4X67 - chains C and K of the 12 polymer chains in the assembly; structure by X-ray diffraction, 4.10 A resolution (low resolution: residue-level contacts below are approximate; hydrogen-bond / salt-bridge calls are withheld).

[Chain C]
Molecule: DNA-directed RNA polymerase II subunit RPB3
Source organism: Saccharomyces cerevisiae (strain ATCC 204508 / S288c)
Reference sequence: P16370 (RPB3_YEAST); residue numbers follow UniProt; this construct covers 1-318
Amino-acid sequence (318 residues; each row starts with the number of its first residue):
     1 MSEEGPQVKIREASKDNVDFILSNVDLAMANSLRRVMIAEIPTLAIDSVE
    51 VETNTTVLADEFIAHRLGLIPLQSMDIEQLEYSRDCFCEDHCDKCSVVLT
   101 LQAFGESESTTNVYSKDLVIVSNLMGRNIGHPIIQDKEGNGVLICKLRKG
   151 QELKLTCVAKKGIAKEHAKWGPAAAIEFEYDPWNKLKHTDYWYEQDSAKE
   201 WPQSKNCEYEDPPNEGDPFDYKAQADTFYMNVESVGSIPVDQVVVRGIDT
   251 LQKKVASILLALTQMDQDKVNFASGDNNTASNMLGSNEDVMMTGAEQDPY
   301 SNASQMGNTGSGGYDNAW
Disordered / not traced: 1-2, 269-318
Bound ions: Zn2+: C86, C88, C92, C95
Swiss-Prot annotation at these positions:
  - binding site (Zn(2+)): C86, C88, C92, C95
  - modified residue: S2 (N-acetylserine)
  - natural variant: A30 (A30D: In mutant RPB3-1)
  - mutagenesis: K9 (K9E: Transcript termination readthrough)

[Chain K]
Molecule: DNA-directed RNA polymerase II subunit RPB11
Source organism: Saccharomyces cerevisiae (strain ATCC 204508 / S288c)
Reference sequence: P38902 (RPB11_YEAST); residues 1-120 here = UniProt positions 1-120
Amino-acid sequence (120 residues; each row starts with the number of its first residue):
     1 MNAPDRFELFLLGEGESKLKIDPDTKAPNAVVITFEKEDHTLGNLIRAEL
    51 LNDRKVLFAAYKVEHPFFARFKLRIQTTEGYDPKDALKNACNSIINKLGA
   101 LKTNFETEWNLQTLAADDAF
Disordered / not traced: 115-120
Swiss-Prot annotation at these positions:
  - mutagenesis: E108 (E108G/V: Transcript termination readthrough; E108K: Transcript termination readthrough. Lethal), L111 (L111P: Transcript termination readthrough), L114 (L114P: Transcript termination readthrough)

[How chain C and chain K interact]
Pairs across the interface (61; chain C residue first):
  E3(C) - N104(K)
  E4(C) - A100(K)
  G5(C) - N104(K)
  P6(C) - K97(K)
  P6(C) - L101(K)
  P6(C) - N104(K)
  V8(C) - L101(K)
  V8(C) - F105(K)
  V8(C) - E108(K)
  I10(C) - F105(K)
  I10(C) - E108(K)
  I10(C) - Q112(K)
  R11(C) - Q112(K)
  A13(C) - L114(K)
  V18(C) - F105(K)
  V18(C) - W109(K)
  D26(C) - A48(K)
  D26(C) - N52(K)
  A28(C) - N44(K)
  A28(C) - A48(K)
  M29(C) - L45(K)
  S32(C) - T41(K)
  S32(C) - L45(K)
  R35(C) - D39(K)
  R35(C) - T41(K)
  V36(C) - T41(K)
  E40(C) - T41(K)
  R84(C) - F10(K)
  R84(C) - L11(K)
  I163(C) - F10(K)
  A164(C) - R6(K)
  K165(C) - R6(K)
  K165(C) - L9(K)
  K165(C) - F10(K)
  K165(C) - D39(K)
  E166(C) - R6(K)
  E166(C) - F7(K)
  E166(C) - F10(K)
  H167(C) - R6(K)
  D241(C) - W109(K)
  V244(C) - F105(K)
  I248(C) - L98(K)
  I248(C) - K102(K)
  D249(C) - K102(K)
  L251(C) - L98(K)
  Q252(C) - I95(K)
  Q252(C) - L98(K)
  Q252(C) - G99(K)
  Q252(C) - K102(K)
  K254(C) - E38(K)
  K254(C) - L42(K)
  V255(C) - C91(K)
  I258(C) - L19(K)
  I258(C) - F35(K)
  I258(C) - L42(K)
  I258(C) - C91(K)
  L259(C) - N92(K)
  L259(C) - I95(K)
  L262(C) - L19(K)
  L262(C) - L87(K)
  M265(C) - L19(K)
Interface residues without a listed pair, chain C (42 interface residues in all): K9, S14, F20, L22, N31, L33, V245, S257
Interface residues without a listed pair, chain K (42 interface residues in all): S17, K18, K20, I21, H40, E49, K84, K88, I94, E106, T113

[Overview]
Chain C and chain K each contribute 42 residues to their interface. C86(C), C88(C), C92(C) and C95(C) form the
Zn2+ site. From UniProt: 4 Zn2+-binding residues and one mutagenesis site on chain C; 3 mutagenesis sites on
chain K.
Chain C is DNA-directed RNA polymerase II subunit RPB3 and chain K is DNA-directed RNA polymerase II subunit
RPB11, both from Saccharomyces cerevisiae (strain ATCC 204508 / S288c); the structure, Crystal structure of
elongating yeast RNA polymerase II stalled at oxidative Cyclopurine DNA lesions, was determined by X-ray
diffraction (same publication as 4X6A).
